1LLM - chains C and D of the 4 polymer chains in the assembly; structure by X-ray diffraction, 1.50 A resolution.

[Chain C]
Name: chimera of Zif23-GCN4
From: Mus musculus
Reference sequence: chimeric construct of P08046, P03069: residues 102-150 from P08046 (EGR1_MOUSE) positions 364-412 (UniProt number = residue number + 262); residues 160-188 from P03069 positions 253-281 (UniProt number = residue number + 93)
Amino-acid sequence (88 residues; row label = number of the first residue in the row):
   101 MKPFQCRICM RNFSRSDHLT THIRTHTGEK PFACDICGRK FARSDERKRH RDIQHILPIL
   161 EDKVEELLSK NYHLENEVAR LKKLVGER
Not modelled in the structure: 188
Construct notes: initiating methionine (101)
Bound ions: Zn2+ site 1: C106, C109, H122, H126; Zn2+ site 2: C134, C137, H150, H155
UniProt features mapped onto this chain:
  - zinc finger: F104 to H126 (C2H2-type 2)
  - site (Interaction with DNA): R111, R115, R139, R143, R149
  - region: L160 to L181 (Leucine-zipper)

[Chain D]
Name: chimera of Zif23-GCN4
From: Mus musculus
Reference sequence: chimeric construct of P08046, P03069: residues 202-250 from P08046 (EGR1_MOUSE) positions 364-412 (UniProt number = residue number + 162); residues 260-288 from P03069 positions 253-281 (UniProt number = residue number - 7)
Amino-acid sequence (88 residues; each row starts with the number of its first residue):
   201 MKPFQCRICM RNFSRSDHLT THIRTHTGEK PFACDICGRK FARSDERKRH RDIQHILPIL
   261 EDKVEELLSK NYHLENEVAR LKKLVGER
Not modelled in the structure: 286-288
Construct notes: initiating methionine (201)
Bound ions: Zn2+ site 1: C206, C209, H222, H226; Zn2+ site 2: C234, C237, H250, H255
UniProt features mapped onto this chain:
  - zinc finger: F204 to H226 (C2H2-type 2)
  - site (Interaction with DNA): R211, R215, R239, R243, R249
  - region: L260 to L281 (Leucine-zipper)

[Interface between chain C and chain D]
Contacting residue pairs (48; chain C residue first):
  K148(C) with I253(D)
  R149(C) with R249(D); I253(D)
  D152(C) with I253(D)
  I153(C) with K248(D); D252(D); I253(D), hydrophobic
  I156(C) with L257(D), hydrophobic
  L157(C) with D252(D); I256(D), hydrophobic; L257(D), hydrophobic; L260(D), hydrophobic
  L160(C) with L260(D), hydrophobic; E261(D)
  E161(C) with L260(D)
  K163(C) with V264(D)
  V164(C) with K263(D); V264(D), hydrophobic; L267(D)
  L167(C) with V264(D); L267(D), hydrophobic; L268(D), hydrophobic
  L168(C) with L267(D), hydrophobic
  K170(C) with N271(D)
  N171(C) with L267(D), hydrogen bond (side chain-backbone); K270(D); N271(D), hydrogen bond; L274(D)
  L174(C) with N271(D); L274(D), hydrophobic; E275(D); V278(D), hydrophobic
  E175(C) with L274(D)
  E177(C) with V278(D); K282(D)
  V178(C) with E277(D); V278(D), hydrophobic; L281(D)
  L181(C) with V278(D); L281(D), hydrophobic; K282(D)
  K182(C) with L281(D)
  V185(C) with L281(D), hydrophobic; L284(D), hydrophobic; V285(D), hydrophobic
  E187(C) with R280(D), salt bridge; L281(D); L284(D)
Also at the interface, not in a pair above, chain C (23 interface residues in all): L184
Also at the interface, not in a pair above, chain D (24 interface residues in all): Q254

[Summary]
The interface between chain C and chain D involves 23 residues on one side and 24 on the other, with 2
hydrogen bonds and 1 salt bridge. Polar contacts include E187(C)-R280(D), N171(C)-L267(D) and N171(C)-N271(D).
Chain C and chain D are both chimera of Zif23-GCN4 (Mus musculus); the structure, Crystal Structure of a
Zif23-GCN4 Chimera Bound to DNA, was determined by X-ray diffraction.
